PDB entry 4H3H | X-ray diffraction, 2.20 A resolution | chains A and B

[Chain A]
Name: Symplekin
Source organism: Homo sapiens
Notes: fragment: N-terminal domain
Reference sequence: Q92797 (SYMPK_HUMAN); numbering as in UniProt (aligned over 30-360)
Chain sequence (351 residues; each row starts with the number of its first residue):
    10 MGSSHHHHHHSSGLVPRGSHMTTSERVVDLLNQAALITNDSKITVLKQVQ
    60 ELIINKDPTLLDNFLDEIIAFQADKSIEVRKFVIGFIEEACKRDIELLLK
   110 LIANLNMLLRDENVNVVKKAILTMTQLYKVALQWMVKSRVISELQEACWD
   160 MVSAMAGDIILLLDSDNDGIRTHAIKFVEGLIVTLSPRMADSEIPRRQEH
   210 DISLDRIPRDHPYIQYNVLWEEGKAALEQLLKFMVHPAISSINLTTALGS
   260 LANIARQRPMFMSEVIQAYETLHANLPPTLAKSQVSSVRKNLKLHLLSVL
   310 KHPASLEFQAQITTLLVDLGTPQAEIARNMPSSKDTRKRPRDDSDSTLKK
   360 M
Not modelled in the structure: 10-23, 341-360
Sequence notes: expression tag (10-29)
Swiss-Prot annotation at these positions:
  - motif: Thr345 to Met360 (Nuclear localization signal)
  - mutagenesis: Lys185 (K185A: Abolishes stimulation of SSU72 phosphatase activity)

[Chain B]
Name: RNA polymerase II subunit A C-terminal domain phosphatase SSU72
Source organism: Homo sapiens
Notes: EC 3.1.3.16
Reference sequence: Q9NP77 (SSU72_HUMAN); residue numbers follow UniProt; this construct covers 1-194
Chain sequence (214 residues; each row starts with the number of its first residue; numbers below 1 keep their minus sign (Met-19 is residue -19)):
   -19 MGSSHHHHHHSSGLVPRGSHMPSSPLRVAVVSSSNQNRSMEAHNILSKRG
    31 FSVRSFGTGTHVKLPGPAPDKPNVYDFKTTYDQMYNDLLRKDKELYTQNG
    81 ILHMLDRNKRIKPRPERFQNCKDLFDLILTCEERVYDQVVEDLNSREQET
   131 CQPVHVVNVDIQDNHEEATLGAFLICELCQCIQHTEDMENEIDELLQEFE
   181 EKSGRTFLHTVCFY
Not modelled in the structure: -19 to 5
Sequence notes: expression tag (-19 to 0); engineered mutation Ser12 (Cys in Q9NP77)
What the authors report for this chain:
  - catalytic residues: Asp143
  - conformationally variable residues (side-chain flip): Asp143

[Chain A / chain B interface]
Pairs across the interface - 45 pairs, chain A then chain B:
  Val123(A) with Asp167(B)
  Lys127(A) with Glu169(B), salt bridge
  Leu131(A) with Thr130(B); Cys131(B); Gln132(B)
  Gln135(A) with Glu129(B), hydrogen bond (side chain-backbone)
  Asp175(A) with Asn170(B)
  Asn176(A) with Asp167(B), hydrogen bond; Asn170(B)
  Asp177(A) with Glu169(B); Asn170(B)
  Gly178(A) with Glu169(B)
  His182(A) with Pro133(B); Glu169(B)
  Lys185(A) with Gln128(B), hydrogen bond; Cys131(B); Phe193(B)
  Glu188(A) with Gln128(B), hydrogen bond
  Pro204(A) with Glu127(B)
  Arg205(A) with Glu127(B), hydrogen bond (backbone-side chain)
  Ile251(A) with Asp173(B); His189(B); Thr190(B); Val191(B), hydrophobic
  Thr254(A) with Thr190(B); Val191(B)
  Thr255(A) with Val191(B); Phe193(B)
  Asn262(A) with Gln128(B)
  Ala290(A) with Gln177(B)
  Ser292(A) with Gln177(B); Glu180(B), hydrogen bond; Phe187(B); Leu188(B)
  Gln293(A) with Asp173(B)
  Ser295(A) with Leu188(B)
  Ser296(A) with Leu188(B); His189(B), hydrogen bond (side chain-backbone)
  Lys299(A) with Glu113(B), salt bridge; Tyr116(B); Asp117(B), salt bridge
  Asn300(A) with Thr190(B), hydrogen bond
  Leu303(A) with Val120(B), hydrophobic; Asn124(B)
  His304(A) with Asn124(B)
Also at the interface, not in a pair above, chain A (30 interface residues in all): Thr181, Arg206, Gln207, Ser250
Also at the interface, not in a pair above, chain B (26 interface residues in all): His135, Thr186

[Summary]
The interface between chain A and chain B involves 30 residues on one side and 26 on the other; the contacts
include 8 hydrogen bonds and 3 salt bridges. Polar pairs include Lys127(A)-Glu169(B), Lys299(A)-Glu113(B) and
Lys299(A)-Asp117(B). UniProt lists one mutagenesis site on chain A. The paper reports the catalytic residue
Asp143(B); conformational variability at Asp143(B).
Chain A is Symplekin and chain B is RNA polymerase II subunit A C-terminal domain phosphatase SSU72, both from
Homo sapiens; the structure, Crystal structure of a ternary complex of human symplekin NTD, human Ssu72 and a
RNA poymerase ..., was determined by X-ray diffraction (same publication as 4H3K).
